PDB entry 4R3K | X-ray diffraction, 2.13 A resolution | chain A

# Chain A
Molecule: Uncharacterized N-acetyltransferase SSO0209
Source organism: Sulfolobus solfataricus P2
Notes: EC 2.3.1.-
Reference sequence: Q980R9 (Y209_SULSO); residues 1-167 here = UniProt positions 1-167
Chain sequence (173 residues; row label = number of the first residue in the row):
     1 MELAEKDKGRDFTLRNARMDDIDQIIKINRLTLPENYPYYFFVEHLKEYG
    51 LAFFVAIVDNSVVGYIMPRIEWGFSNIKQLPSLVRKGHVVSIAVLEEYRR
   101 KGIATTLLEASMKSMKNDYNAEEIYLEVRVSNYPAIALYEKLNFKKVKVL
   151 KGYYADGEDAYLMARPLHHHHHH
Not modelled in the structure: 1-10, 168-173
Construct notes: expression tag (168-173)
Swiss-Prot annotation at these positions:
  - binding site (substrate): Y37, Y154
  - binding site (Zn(2+)): H88, E127
  - binding site (acetyl-CoA): I92 to V94, R100 to T105, N132, Y139 to K141
  - site: E35 (Plays an important role in substrate specificity), S75 (Plays an important role in modulating multiple conformations of loop regions and contributes to protein thermostability), S82 (Plays an important role in modulating multiple conformations of loop regions and contributes to protein thermostability)
Small-molecule neighbours:
  - Ca2+ (CA): V128, R129, N132, Y154
  - coenzyme A (COA): T32, L33, I92, A93, V94, R99, R100, K101, G102, I103, A104, T105, E127, V128, N132, Y133, P134, A135, A137, L138, Y139, K141
From the paper describing this entry:
  - binding site for coenzyme A: I92, V94, R100, G102, A104, T105, N132
  - mutagenesis - R100A: unchanged catalytic activity
  - mutagenesis - T105A, N132A: unchanged catalytic activity on coenzyme A
  - specificity-determining residues: E35
  - mutagenesis - E35A, E35F, E35V, E35W: decreased catalytic activity
  - mutagenesis - E35A, E35V (5-fold): increased catalytic activity on SSB substrate
  - mutagenesis - E35F (2-fold), E35V (2-fold): increased catalytic activity on Hjc substrate peptide

# In short
Bound to chain A: coenzyme A and Ca2+. UniProt lists substrate-binding residues Y37 and Y154, Zn2+-binding
residues H88 and E127 and 13 acetyl-CoA-binding residues. From the paper: a binding site for coenzyme A at
I92, V94 and R100 among others; E35A, E35F and E35V, among others, reduce catalytic activity; 7 substitutions
were tested in all.
Chain A is Uncharacterized N-acetyltransferase SSO0209 (Sulfolobus solfataricus P2); the structure, Crystal
structure of Ard1 N-terminal acetyltransferase from Sulfolobus solfataricus bound to CoA, was determined by
X-ray diffraction, deposited together with 4R3L.
